7ZL3 - chains A and E of the 4 polymer chains in the assembly; structure by electron microscopy, 3.20 A resolution.

Chain A:
Protein: Protein transport protein Sec61 subunit alpha
Organism: Ovis aries
UniProt: A0A6P3YN15 (A0A6P3YN15_SHEEP); aligned to UniProt positions 1-475 over residues 1-475 (the alignment contains insertions or deletions, so no single offset holds)
Amino-acid sequence (475 residues; row label = number of the first residue in the row):
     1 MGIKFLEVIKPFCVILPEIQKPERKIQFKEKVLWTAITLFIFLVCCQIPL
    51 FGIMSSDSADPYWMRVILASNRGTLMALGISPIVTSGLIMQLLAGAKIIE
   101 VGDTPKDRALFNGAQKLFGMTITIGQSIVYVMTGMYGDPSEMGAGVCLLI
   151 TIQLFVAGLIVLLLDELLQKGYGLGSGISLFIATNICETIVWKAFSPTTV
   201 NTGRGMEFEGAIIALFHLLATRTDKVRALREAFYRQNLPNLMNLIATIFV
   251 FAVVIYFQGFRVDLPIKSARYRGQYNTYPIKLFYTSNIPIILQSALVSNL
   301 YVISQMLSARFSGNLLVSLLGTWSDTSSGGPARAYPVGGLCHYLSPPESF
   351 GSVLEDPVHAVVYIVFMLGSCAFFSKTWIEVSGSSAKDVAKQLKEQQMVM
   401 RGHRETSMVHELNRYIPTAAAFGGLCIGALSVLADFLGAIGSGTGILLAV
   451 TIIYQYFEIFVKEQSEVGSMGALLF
Disordered / not traced: 1-10, 46-60, 97-103, 134-145, 220-227, 311-335, 466-475
Differences from the reference sequence: conflict Ala77 (Glu78 in A0A6P3YN15), His342 (Tyr343 in A0A6P3YN15), Val362 (Ala363 in A0A6P3YN15), Ile364 (Val365 in A0A6P3YN15)

Chain E:
Protein: Cyclic depsipeptide signal peptide mimic
Amino-acid sequence (6 residues; numbered 1 to 6; the number before each row is that of its first residue):
     1 XXLXXL
Modified residues: JMO ((2R)-4-cyano-2-[(2S)-2-(methylamino)propanoyl]oxy-butanoic acid) at position 1, 3EG ((2S)-2-amino-4,4,4-trifluorobutanoic acid) at position 2, 3EG ((2S)-2-amino-4,4,4-trifluorobutanoic acid) at position 4, JMX ((2S)-3-[1-[(4-bromophenyl)methyl]indol-3-yl]-2-(methylamino)propanoic acid) at position 5; Leu3 (N-methylleucine; MLE)
Glycans and other covalent adducts: covalent link JMO_1-Leu6

How chain A and chain E interact:
Pairs across the interface - 19 pairs, chain A then chain E:
  Met64(A) - JMO_1(E)
  Met64(A) - Leu3(E)
  Met64(A) - 3EG_4(E)
  Ile67(A) - JMO_1(E)
  Ile67(A) - 3EG_4(E)
  Ile67(A) - JMX_5(E)
  Leu68(A) - JMO_1(E)
  Ser81(A) - JMO_1(E)
  Thr85(A) - JMO_1(E)
  Gln126(A) - JMO_1(E)
  Val129(A) - 3EG_2(E)
  Phe181(A) - JMX_5(E)
  Ile291(A) - JMX_5(E)
  Ala295(A) - 3EG_4(E)
  Ala295(A) - JMX_5(E)
  Ser298(A) - 3EG_4(E)
  Asn299(A) - Leu3(E)
  Asn299(A) - 3EG_4(E)  hydrogen bond (side chain-backbone)
  Val302(A) - Leu3(E)
Other interface residues (no listed pair), chain A (17 interface residues in all): Ile80, Ile122, Leu292, Ser294

In short:
Chain A and chain E form an interface of 17 and 5 residues respectively; the contacts include 1 hydrogen bond.
Its one hydrogen-bonded contact is Asn299(A)-3EG_4(E).
Here chain A is Protein transport protein Sec61 subunit alpha (Ovis aries) and chain E is Cyclic depsipeptide
signal peptide mimic. Entry 7ZL3 (Signal peptide mimicry primes Sec61 for client-selective inhibition) was
determined by electron microscopy.
